PDB entry 7UX9 | electron microscopy, 3.20 A resolution | chains P and Z of the 11 polymer chains in the assembly

# Chain P
Molecule: ATP-dependent DNA helicase DDM1
From: Arabidopsis thaliana
Notes: EC 3.6.4.12
UniProtKB: Q9XFH4 (DDM1_ARATH); residues 1-764 here = UniProt positions 1-764
Sequence (764 residues; each row starts with the number of its first residue):
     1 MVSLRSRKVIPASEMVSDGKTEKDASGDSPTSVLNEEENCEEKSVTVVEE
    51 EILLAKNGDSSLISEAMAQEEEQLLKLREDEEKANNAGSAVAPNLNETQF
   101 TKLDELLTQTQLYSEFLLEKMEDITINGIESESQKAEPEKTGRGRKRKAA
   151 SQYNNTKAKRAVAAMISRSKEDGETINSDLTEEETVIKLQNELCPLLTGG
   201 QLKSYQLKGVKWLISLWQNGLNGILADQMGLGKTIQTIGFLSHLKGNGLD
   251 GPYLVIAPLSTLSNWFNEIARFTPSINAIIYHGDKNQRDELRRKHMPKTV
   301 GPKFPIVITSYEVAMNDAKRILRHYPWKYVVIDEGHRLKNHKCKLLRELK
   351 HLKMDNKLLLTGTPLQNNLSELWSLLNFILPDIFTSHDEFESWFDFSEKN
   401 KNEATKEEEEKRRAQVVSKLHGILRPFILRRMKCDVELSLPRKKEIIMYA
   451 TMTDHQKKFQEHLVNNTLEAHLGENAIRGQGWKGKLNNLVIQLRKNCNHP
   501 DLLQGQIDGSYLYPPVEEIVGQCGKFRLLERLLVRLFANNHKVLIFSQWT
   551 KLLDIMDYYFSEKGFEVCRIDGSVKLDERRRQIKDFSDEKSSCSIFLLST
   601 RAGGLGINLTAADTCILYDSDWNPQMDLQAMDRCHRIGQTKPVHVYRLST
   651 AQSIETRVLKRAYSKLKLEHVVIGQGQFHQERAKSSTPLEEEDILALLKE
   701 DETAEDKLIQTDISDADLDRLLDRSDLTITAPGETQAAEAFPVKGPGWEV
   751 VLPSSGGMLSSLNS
Disordered / not traced: 1-199, 436-441, 674-764
Disulfides: Cys615-Cys634
Swiss-Prot annotation at these positions:
  - motif: Arg145 to Gln152 (Nuclear localization signal 1), Asp333 to His336 (DEAH box), Leu429 to Val436 (Nuclear localization signal 2)
  - binding site (ATP): Asp227 to Thr234
From the paper describing this entry:
  - mutagenesis - C615S: abolished catalytic activity
  - mutagenesis - K233Q: increased localization
  - mutagenesis - C615S: decreased catalytic activity (DNA dependent ATPase activity)

# Chain Z
Molecule: antisense strand (147-nt DNA)
Sequence (147 nucleotides; row label = number of the first residue in the row):
     1 ACAGGATGTATATATGTGACACGTGCCTGGAGACTAGGGAGTAATCCCCT
    51 TGGCGGTTAAAACGCGGGGGACAGCGCGTACGTGCGTTTAAGCGGTGCTA
   101 GAGCTGTCTACGACCAATTGAGCGGCCTCGGCACCGGGATTCTCCAG
Disordered / not traced: 1-5, 147

# Chain P / chain Z interface
Pairs across the interface (20):
  Leu259(P) with DT57(Z), phosphate contact
  Ser260(P) with DG56(Z), phosphate contact
  His282(P) with DT57(Z), phosphate contact
  Lys285(P) with DA59(Z), salt bridge to the phosphate
  Arg288(P) with DT58(Z), salt bridge to the phosphate
  Glu312(P) with DG56(Z), phosphate contact; DT57(Z), phosphate contact
  Asn487(P) with DT51(Z), phosphate contact
  Lys495(P) with DG52(Z), salt bridge to the phosphate
  Trp549(P) with DG52(Z), phosphate contact; DG53(Z), phosphate contact
  Thr550(P) with DG53(Z), hydrogen bond to the phosphate; DC54(Z), phosphate contact
  Lys551(P) with DG53(Z), hydrogen bond to the phosphate
  Asp571(P) with DC54(Z), phosphate contact
  Lys575(P) with DT57(Z), base contact
  Arg601(P) with DC54(Z), phosphate contact
  Ala602(P) with DC54(Z), phosphate contact; DG55(Z), phosphate contact
  Gly603(P) with DG55(Z), hydrogen bond to the phosphate
Interface residues without a listed pair, chain P (18 interface residues in all): Gln548, Ser599
Interface residues without a listed pair, chain Z (10 interface residues in all): DT50

# In short
18 residues of chain P and 10 residues of chain Z are in contact, with 3 hydrogen bonds and 3 salt bridges.
Polar pairs include Thr550(P)-DG53(Z), Lys551(P)-DG53(Z) and Gly603(P)-DG55(Z). Curated annotation (UniProt)
lists 8 ATP-binding residues on chain P. From the paper: C615S of chain P abolishes catalytic activity; K233Q
of chain P increases localization.
Chain P is ATP-dependent DNA helicase DDM1 (Arabidopsis thaliana) and chain Z is antisense strand (147-nt
DNA); the structure, Arabidopsis DDM1 bound to nucleosome (H2A.W, H2B, H3.3, H4, with 147 bp DNA), was
determined by electron microscopy.
